Entry 6Q2R (electron microscopy, 4.30 A resolution (low resolution: residue-level contacts below are approximate; hydrogen-bond / salt-bridge calls are withheld)); this record covers chains B and D of the 12 polymer chains in the assembly.

[Chain B]
Molecule: Neurturin
Source organism: Homo sapiens
Reference sequence: Q99748 (NRTN_HUMAN); residues 96-197 here = UniProt positions 96-197
Sequence (102 residues; each row starts with the number of its first residue):
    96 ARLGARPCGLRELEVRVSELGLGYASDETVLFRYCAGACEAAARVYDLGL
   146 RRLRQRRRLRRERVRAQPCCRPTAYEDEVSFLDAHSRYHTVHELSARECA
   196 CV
Not modelled in the structure: 96-99
Cystine bridges: Cys103-Cys165, Cys130-Cys194, Cys134-Cys196
Swiss-Prot annotation at these positions:
  - binding site (heparan sulfate group): Arg149, Arg158, Arg160, Gln162
Reported in the primary citation:
  - higher-order assembly contacts with a neighbouring Proto-oncogene tyrosine-protein kinase receptor Ret: Glu107
  - mutagenesis - R101E/R155E: increased localization to EEA1
  - mutagenesis - R101E/R155E: abolished binding to Proto-oncogene tyrosine-protein kinase receptor Ret

[Chain D]
Molecule: GDNF family receptor alpha-2
Source organism: Homo sapiens
Reference sequence: O00451 (GFRA2_HUMAN); residues 24-362 here = UniProt positions 24-362
Sequence (349 residues; each row starts with the number of its first residue):
    24 SSLQGPELHGWRPPVDCVRANELCAAESNCSSRYRTLRQCLAGRDRNTML
    74 ANKECQAALEVLQESPLYDCRCKRGMKKELQCLQIYWSIHLGLTEGEEFY
   124 EASPYEPVTSRLSDIFRLASIFSGTGADPVVSAKSNHCLDAAKACNLNDN
   174 CKKLRSSYISICNREISPTERCNRRKCHKALRQFFDRVPSEYTYRMLFCS
   224 CQDQACAERRRQTILPSCSYEDKEKPNCLDLRGVCRTDHLCRSRLADFHA
   274 NCRASYQTVTSCPADNYQACLGSYAGMIGFDMTPNYVDSSPTGIVVSPWC
   324 SCRGSGNMEEECEKFLRDFTENPCLRNAIQAFGNGTDVNGTHHHHHHHH
Not modelled in the structure: 24-36, 66-74, 116-120, 132-158, 358-372
Differences from the reference sequence: expression tag (363-372)
Cystine bridges: Cys40-Cys93, Cys95-Cys105, Cys161-Cys222, Cys168-Cys174, Cys185-Cys200, Cys195-Cys241, Cys224-Cys229, Cys251-Cys323, Cys258-Cys264, Cys275-Cys293, Cys285-Cys347
Swiss-Prot annotation at these positions:
  - glycosylation (N-linked (GlcNAc...) asparagine): Asn52, Asn357

[Interface between chain B and chain D]
Contacting residue pairs (29):
  Glu109(B) with Leu170(D)
  Glu123(B) with Leu162(D); Arg232(D)
  Thr124(B) with Lys166(D)
  Leu126(B) with Leu170(D)
  Arg128(B) with Asp172(D)
  Glu171(B) with Lys175(D)
  Glu173(B) with Lys175(D); Ser179(D); Ser180(D); Ser183(D)
  Val174(B) with Ser179(D)
  Ser175(B) with Asn169(D); Arg178(D); Ser179(D); Ile182(D)
  Phe176(B) with Arg178(D)
  Leu177(B) with Arg232(D)
  Ser181(B) with Glu231(D)
  Arg182(B) with Asn186(D); Arg194(D)
  Tyr183(B) with Arg178(D); Ile182(D); Asn186(D); Gln235(D); Thr236(D); Leu238(D)
  Thr185(B) with Ile182(D); Ser183(D)
Interface residues without a listed pair, chain D (19 interface residues in all): Ala165

[Summary]
The interface between chain B and chain D involves 15 residues on one side and 19 on the other. Curated
annotation (UniProt) lists 4 heparan sulfate group-binding residues on chain B. The paper reports that
R101E/R155E of chain B increase localization to EEA1; higher-order assembly contacts with a neighbouring
Proto-oncogene tyrosine-protein kinase receptor Ret through Glu107(B).
Chain B is Neurturin and chain D is GDNF family receptor alpha-2, both from Homo sapiens; the structure,
Cryo-EM structure of RET/GFRa2/NRTN extracellular complex in the tetrameric form, was determined by electron
microscopy together with 6Q2J, 6Q2N, 6Q2O and 6Q2S from the same study.
